PDB entry 6Z7Y | X-ray diffraction, 2.20 A resolution | chains A and B of the 4 polymer chains in the assembly

Chain A:
Molecule: OXI-005 Fab Light chain
Source organism: Mus musculus
Notes: antibody fragment or engineered binder
Amino-acid sequence (213 residues; row label = number of the first residue in the row):
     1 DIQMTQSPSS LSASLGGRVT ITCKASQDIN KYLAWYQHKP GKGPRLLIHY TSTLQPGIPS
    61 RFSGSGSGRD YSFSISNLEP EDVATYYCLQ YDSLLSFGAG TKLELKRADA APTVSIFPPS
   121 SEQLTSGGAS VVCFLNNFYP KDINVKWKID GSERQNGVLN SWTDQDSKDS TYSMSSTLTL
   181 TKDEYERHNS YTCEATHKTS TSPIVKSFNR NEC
Cystine bridges: Cys23-Cys88, Cys133-Cys193

Chain B:
Molecule: OXI-005 Fab Heavy chain
Source organism: Mus musculus
Notes: antibody fragment or engineered binder
Amino-acid sequence (220 residues; row label = number of the first residue in the row; note: 3 numbers in that range are skipped by the numbering (no residue carries them; nothing is unmodelled there)):
     1 EVQLVESGGG LVKPGGSLKL SCTASGFAFS DYDMSWVRQT PEKRLEWVAF ISNGGYSTYY
    61 PDTVKGRFTI SRDNAENTLY LQM
   84A S
   85B S
   86C L
    87 KSEDTAIYYC ARQGLRYFDY WGLGTTLTVS SAKTTPPSVY PLAPGSAAQT NSMVTLGCLV
   147 KGYFPEPVTV TWNSGSLSSG VHTFPAVLQS DLYTLSSSVT VPSSTWPSET VTCNVAHPAS
   207 STKVDKKIVP RDCG
Not modelled in the structure: 131-136, 218-220
Cystine bridges: Cys22-Cys96, Cys144-Cys199

Interface between chain A and chain B:
Contacting residue pairs (68; chain A residue first):
  Tyr36(A) with Tyr103(B); Phe104(B), hydrogen bond (side chain-backbone); Trp107(B)
  His38(A) with Gln39(B); Tyr95(B), hydrogen bond
  Lys42(A) with Tyr95(B)
  Gly43(A) with Tyr95(B); Gly108(B)
  Pro44(A) with Trp107(B)
  Leu46(A) with Tyr103(B), hydrophobic; Phe104(B); Asp105(B)
  His49(A) with Tyr103(B)
  Tyr87(A) with Lys43(B), hydrogen bond (side chain-backbone)
  Tyr91(A) with Arg102(B); Tyr103(B)
  Asp92(A) with Arg102(B), hydrogen bond (backbone-side chain)
  Leu94(A) with Arg102(B), hydrogen bond (backbone-side chain)
  Leu95(A) with Trp47(B), hydrophobic; Gln99(B); Arg102(B); Phe104(B), hydrophobic
  Phe97(A) with Arg44(B); Leu45(B); Phe104(B), hydrophobic; Trp107(B), hydrophobic
  Gly98(A) with Arg44(B), hydrogen bond (backbone-side chain)
  Ala99(A) with Arg44(B), hydrogen bond (backbone-side chain)
  Ser115(A) with Thr141(B)
  Ile116(A) with Pro130(B)
  Phe117(A) with Leu128(B); Ala129(B); Pro130(B); Thr141(B)
  Pro118(A) with Ala129(B); Arg217(B)
  Pro119(A) with Arg217(B)
  Ser120(A) with Tyr126(B); Pro127(B)
  Glu122(A) with Val125(B); Tyr126(B); Pro127(B); Lys212(B), salt bridge
  Gln123(A) with Tyr126(B)
  Ser130(A) with Leu145(B)
  Val132(A) with Leu128(B), hydrophobic; Leu145(B), hydrophobic
  Phe134(A) with Leu128(B), hydrophobic; Ser183(B); Ser184(B)
  Asn136(A) with His168(B), hydrogen bond; Phe170(B); Ser184(B), hydrogen bond
  Leu159(A) with Val173(B), hydrophobic
  Ser161(A) with Phe170(B); Pro171(B), hydrogen bond (side chain-backbone); Val173(B)
  Trp162(A) with Pro171(B)
  Thr163(A) with Phe170(B)
  Lys168(A) with Ser164(B), hydrogen bond (side chain-backbone); Ser165(B)
  Ser173(A) with His168(B); Phe170(B)
  Met174(A) with Phe170(B)
  Ser175(A) with Phe170(B)
  Glu212(A) with Arg217(B), salt bridge
  Cys213(A) with Pro130(B); Arg217(B)
Interface residues without a listed pair, chain A (46 interface residues in all): Ala34, Gln55, Leu89, Ser93, Ser126, Asn137, Asn160, Asp166, Thr179
Interface residues without a listed pair, chain B (40 interface residues in all): Val37, Tyr59, Leu109, Leu142, Gly143, Lys147, Thr169, Gln175, Ser182

In short:
46 residues of chain A and 40 residues of chain B are in contact; the contacts include 11 hydrogen bonds and 2
salt bridges. Among the polar pairs are Glu122(A)-Lys212(B), Glu212(A)-Arg217(B) and Tyr36(A)-Phe104(B).
Chain A is OXI-005 Fab Light chain and chain B is OXI-005 Fab Heavy chain, both from Mus musculus; the
structure, Human insulin in complex with the analytical antibody OXI-005 Fab, was determined by X-ray
diffraction, deposited together with 6Z7W, 6Z7X and 6Z7Z.
